Entry 2MFC (solution NMR); this record covers chains A and B of the 4 polymer chains in the assembly.

== Chain A ==
Protein: Carbon storage regulator homolog
Organism: Pseudomonas fluorescens
UniProtKB: Q5MXB2 (Q5MXB2_PSEFL); numbering as in UniProt (aligned over 1-59)
Amino-acid sequence (70 residues; row label = number of the first residue in the row):
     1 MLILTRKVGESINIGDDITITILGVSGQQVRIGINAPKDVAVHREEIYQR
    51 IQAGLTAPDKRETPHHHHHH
Unresolved in the structure: 60-70
Sequence notes: expression tag (60-70)
From the paper describing this entry:
  - binding site for SL1(RsmZ) RNA: Gln29, Arg31, Arg44, Glu46, Ile47
  - binding site for SL1(RsmZ) RNA (chain B): Arg6

== Chain B ==
Molecule: SL1(RsmZ) RNA
Sequence (22 nucleotides; row label = number of the first residue in the row; note: 1 number in that range is skipped by the numbering (no residue carries it; nothing is unmodelled there); numbers below 1 keep their minus sign (G-3 is residue -3)):
    -3 GGG
     1 UGUCGACGGAUAGACACCC

== How chain A and chain B interact ==
Pairs across the interface (17; chain A residue first):
  Met1(A) with G9(B), phosphate contact; A10(B), phosphate contact; U11(B), phosphate contact
  Leu2(A) with G8(B), sugar contact; G9(B), sugar contact; A10(B), base contact
  Ile3(A) with A10(B), base contact; U11(B), sugar contact; A12(B), base contact
  Leu4(A) with A6(B), base contact; G8(B), base contact
  Thr5(A) with A6(B), base contact; A12(B), base contact
  Arg6(A) with G5(B), base contact; A6(B), base contact
  Lys7(A) with U3(B), phosphate contact; C4(B), phosphate contact
The authors on this interface:
  - residue pairs: Arg6(A)-G5(B)

== Summary ==
The interface between chain A and chain B involves 7 residues on one side and 9 on the other. The paper
describes a contact between Arg6(A) and G5(B). The paper reports a binding site for SL1(RsmZ) RNA at Gln29(A),
Arg31(A) and Arg44(A) among others; a binding site for SL1(RsmZ) RNA (chain B) at Arg6(A).
Here chain A is Carbon storage regulator homolog (Pseudomonas fluorescens) and chain B is SL1(RsmZ) RNA. Entry
2MFC (Csr/Rsm protein-RNA recognition - A molecular affinity ruler: RsmZ(SL1)/RsmE(dimer) 2:1 complex) was
determined by solution NMR together with 2MFE, 2MFF, 2MFG and 2MFH from the same study.
